Entry 3KA6 (X-ray diffraction, 1.40 A resolution); this record covers chain A.

# Chain A
Molecule: Ferritin, middle subunit
From: Rana catesbeiana
Notes: EC 1.16.3.1
UniProtKB: P07798 (FRI2_RANCA); residues 0-175 here correspond to UniProt positions 1-176 (UniProt number = residue number + 1)
Amino-acid sequence (176 residues; numbered 0 to 175; the number before each row is that of its first residue; numbering starts at 0):
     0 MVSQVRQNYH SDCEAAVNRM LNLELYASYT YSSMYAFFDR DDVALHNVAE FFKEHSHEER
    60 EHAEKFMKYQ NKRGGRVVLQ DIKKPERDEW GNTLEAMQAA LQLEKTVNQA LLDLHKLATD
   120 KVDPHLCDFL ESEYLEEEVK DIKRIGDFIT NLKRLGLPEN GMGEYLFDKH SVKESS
Unresolved in the structure: 0, 173-175
Sequence notes: engineered mutation Glu137 (Gln138 in P07798)
Ion coordination: Mg2+ near Ser10 (its only coordinating residue here); Co2+ site 1: Glu23, Glu58, His61; Co2+ site 2 near Asp41 (its only coordinating residue here); Co2+ site 3: His45, Glu49; Co2+ site 4: His54, Glu58, Glu103; Co2+ site 5: His56, Glu60, Glu63; Co2+ site 6 near Asp140 (its only coordinating residue here); Co2+ site 7 near His169 (its only coordinating residue here)
Swiss-Prot annotation at these positions:
  - binding site (Fe cation): Glu23, Glu58, His61, Glu103, Asp140
From the paper describing this entry:
  - Co2+ coordination: Glu103
  - mutagenesis - D127A, E130A: decreased catalytic activity

# In short
Glu23, Glu58 and His61 coordinate Co2+ site 1. The Co2+ site 3 is built by His45 and Glu49. Curated annotation
(UniProt) lists 5 Fe cation-binding residues. The paper reports that D127A and E130A reduce catalytic
activity; Co2+ coordination by Glu103.
Chain A is Ferritin, middle subunit (Rana catesbeiana); the structure, Frog M-ferritin, EED mutant, with
cobalt, was determined by X-ray diffraction (same publication as 3KA3, 3KA4 and 3KA8).
